PDB entry 3HHZ | X-ray diffraction, 3.50 A resolution | chains B and M of the 11 polymer chains in the assembly

# Chain B
Name: Phosphoprotein
From: Vesicular stomatitis Indiana virus
Notes: fragment: nucleocapsid-binding domain
UniProtKB: P04880 (PHOSP_VSIVM); residue numbers follow UniProt; this construct covers 183-265
Chain sequence (87 residues; row label = number of the first residue in the row):
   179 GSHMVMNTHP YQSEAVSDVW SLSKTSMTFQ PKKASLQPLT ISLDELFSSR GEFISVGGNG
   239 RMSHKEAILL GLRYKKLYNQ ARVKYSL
Unresolved in the structure: 179-192
Sequence notes: expression tag (179-182)
What the authors report for this chain:
  - post-translational modification sites: S226, S227 (citing earlier work)

# Chain M
Name: Nucleoprotein
From: Vesicular stomatitis Indiana virus
UniProtKB: Q77E03 (NCAP_VSIVN); residues 2-422 here = UniProt positions 2-422
Chain sequence (421 residues; each row starts with the number of its first residue):
     2 SVTVKRIIDN TVIVPKLPAN EDPVEYPADY FRKSKEIPLY INTTKSLSDL RGYVYQGLKS
    62 GNVSIIHVNS YLYGALKDIR GKLDKDWSSF GINIGKAGDT IGIFDLVSLK ALDGVLPDGV
   122 SDASRTSADD KWLPLYLLGL YRVGRTQMPE YRKKLMDGLT NQCKMINEQF EPLVPEGRDI
   182 FDVWGNDSNY TKIVAAVDMF FHMFKKHECA SFRYGTIVSR FKDCAALATF GHLCKITGMS
   242 TEDVTTWILN REVADEMVQM MLPGQEIDKA DSYMPYLIDF GLSSKSPYSS VKNPAFHFWG
   302 QLTALLLRST RARNARQPDD IEYTSLTTAG LLYAYAVGSS ADLAQQFCVG DNKYTPDDST
   362 GGLTTNAPPQ GRDVVEWLGW FEDQNRKPTP DMMQYAKRAV MSLQGLREKT IGKYAKSEFD
   422 K
Curated features (UniProtKB/Swiss-Prot):
  - binding site (RNA): R143, Y152, K206, R214, K286, R317, R408
  - mutagenesis: S290 (S290W: Loss of RNA-binding)

# How chain B and chain M interact
Residue-residue contacts (8):
  S233(B) - L364(M)
  V234(B) - L364(M)
  G235(B) - G363(M)
  G235(B) - L364(M)  hydrogen bond (backbone-backbone)
  L248(B) - T361(M)
  L248(B) - G362(M)
  Y256(B) - D359(M)
  R260(B) - D359(M)  salt bridge
Other interface residues (no listed pair), chain B (9 interface residues in all): R251, N257, V261
Other interface residues (no listed pair), chain M (9 interface residues in all): N353, K354, T356, T365

# Overview
The chain B/chain M interface involves 9 residues from each chain; the contacts include 1 hydrogen bond and 1
salt bridge. Among the polar pairs are R260(B)-D359(M) and G235(B)-L364(M). From UniProt: 7 RNA-binding
residues and one mutagenesis site on chain M. From the paper: modification sites S226(B) and S227(B).
Chain B is Phosphoprotein and chain M is Nucleoprotein, both from Vesicular stomatitis Indiana virus; the
structure, Complex of the vesicular stomatitis virus nucleocapsid and the nucleocapsid-binding domain of the
phosphoprotein, was determined by X-ray diffraction (same publication as 3HHW).
